2JJ1 - chains C and D of the 7 polymer chains in the assembly; structure by X-ray diffraction, 2.70 A resolution.

Chain C:
Protein: ATP synthase subunit alpha heart isoform
Source organism: Bos taurus
Notes: EC 3.6.1.34
UniProtKB: P19483 (ATPA_BOVIN); residues 2-510 here correspond to UniProt positions 45-553 (UniProt number = residue number + 43)
Amino-acid sequence (510 residues; row label = number of the first residue in the row):
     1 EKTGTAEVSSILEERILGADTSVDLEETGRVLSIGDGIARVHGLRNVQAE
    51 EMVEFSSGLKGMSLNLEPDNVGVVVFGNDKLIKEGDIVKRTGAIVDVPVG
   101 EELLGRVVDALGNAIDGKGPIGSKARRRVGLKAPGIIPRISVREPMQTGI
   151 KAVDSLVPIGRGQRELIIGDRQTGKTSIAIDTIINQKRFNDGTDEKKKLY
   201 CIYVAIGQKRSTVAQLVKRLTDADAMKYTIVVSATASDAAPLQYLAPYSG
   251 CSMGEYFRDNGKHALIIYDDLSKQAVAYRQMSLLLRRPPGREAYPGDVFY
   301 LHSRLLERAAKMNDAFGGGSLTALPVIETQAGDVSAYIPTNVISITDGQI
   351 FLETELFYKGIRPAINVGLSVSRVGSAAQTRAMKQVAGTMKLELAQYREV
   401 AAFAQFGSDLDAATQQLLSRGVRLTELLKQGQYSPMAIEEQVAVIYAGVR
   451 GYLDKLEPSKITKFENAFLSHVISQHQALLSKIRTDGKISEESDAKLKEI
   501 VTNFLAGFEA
Disordered / not traced: 1-15
Metal / ion sites: Mg2+: Thr176 (together with AMP-PNP)
Small-molecule neighbours:
  - ADP (adenosine-5'-diphosphate): Val371, Ser372, Arg373
  - AMP-PNP (ANP; phosphoaminophosphonic acid-adenylate ester): Asp170, Arg171, Gln172, Thr173, Gly174, Lys175, Thr176, Ser177, Glu328, Phe357, Arg362, Pro363, Gln430, Gly431, Gln432, Tyr433
Swiss-Prot annotation at these positions:
  - binding site (ATP): Gln172, Gly174, Lys175, Thr176, Ser177, Gln430, Gln432
  - binding site (Mg(2+)): Thr176, Asp269
  - site: Ser370 (Required for activity)
  - modified residue: Ser10 (Phosphoserine), Ser22 (Phosphoserine), Ser33 (Phosphoserine), Ser63 (Phosphoserine), Lys80 (N6-acetyllysine), Lys83 (N6-acetyllysine), Lys89 (N6-acetyllysine), Thr91 (Phosphothreonine), Lys118 (N6-acetyllysine), Ser123 (Phosphoserine), Lys124 (N6-acetyllysine), Ser141 (Phosphoserine), Arg161 (Omega-N-methylarginine), Lys187 (N6-acetyllysine), Lys196 (N6-acetyllysine), Lys197 (N6-acetyllysine), Lys218 (N6-acetyllysine), Lys262 (N6-acetyllysine), Lys384 (N6-acetyllysine), Lys391 (N6-acetyllysine) and 5 more in UniProt
  - glycosylation: Ser33 (O-linked (GlcNAc) serine)

Chain D:
Protein: ATP synthase subunit beta
Source organism: Bos taurus
Notes: EC 3.6.1.34
UniProtKB: P00829 (ATPB_BOVIN); residues -3 to 478 here correspond to UniProt positions 47-528 (UniProt number = residue number + 50)
Amino-acid sequence (482 residues; row label = number of the first residue in the row; numbers below 1 keep their minus sign (Ala-3 is residue -3)):
    -3 AAQASPSPKAGATTGRIVAVIGAVVDVQFDEGLPPILNALEVQGRETRLV
    47 LEVAQHLGESTVRTIAMDGTEGLVRGQKVLDSGAPIRIPVGPETLGRIMN
    97 VIGEPIDERGPIKTKQFAAIHAEAPEFVEMSVEQEILVTGIKVVDLLAPY
   147 AKGGKIGLFGGAGVGKTVLIMELINNVAKAHGGYSVFAGVGERTREGNDL
   197 YHEMIESGVINLKDATSKVALVYGQMNEPPGARARVALTGLTVAEYFRDQ
   247 EGQDVLLFIDNIFRFTQAGSEVSALLGRIPSAVGYQPTLATDMGTMQERI
   297 TTTKKGSITSVQAIYVPADDLTDPAPATTFAHLDATTVLSRAIAELGIYP
   347 AVDPLDSTSRIMDPNIVGSEHYDVARGVQKILQDYKSLQDIIAILGMDEL
   397 SEEDKLTVSRARKIQRFLSQPFQVAEVFTGHLGKLVPLKETIKGFQQILA
   447 GEYDHLPEQAFYMVGPIEEAVAKADKLAEEHS
Disordered / not traced: -3 to 8, 476-478
Metal / ion sites: Mg2+: Thr163 (together with ADP)
Small-molecule neighbours: ADP (adenosine-5'-diphosphate): Gly157, Ala158, Gly159, Val160, Gly161, Lys162, Thr163, Val164, Arg189, Tyr345, Pro346, Phe418, Ala421, Phe424, Thr425
Swiss-Prot annotation at these positions:
  - binding site (ADP): Gly159, Val160, Gly161, Lys162, Thr163, Val164
  - binding site (ATP): Gly159, Gly161, Lys162, Thr163, Val164, Arg189
  - binding site (phosphate): Gly159, Val160, Gly161, Lys162, Thr163
  - binding site (Mg(2+)): Thr163, Glu188
  - modified residue: Lys74 (N6-acetyllysine), Lys111 (N6-acetyllysine), Lys148 (N6-acetyllysine), Lys209 (N6-acetyllysine), Lys214 (N6-acetyllysine), Thr262 (Phosphothreonine), Ser365 (Phosphoserine), Lys376 (N6-acetyllysine), Ser383 (Phosphoserine), Lys430 (N6-acetyllysine), Lys435 (N6-acetyllysine), Lys472 (N6-acetyllysine)
  - glycosylation: Ser56 (O-linked (GlcNAc) serine)

Interface between chain C and chain D:
Residue-residue contacts (131):
  Gly43(C) - Arg71(D)  hydrogen bond (backbone-side chain)
  Leu44(C) - Arg71(D)  hydrogen bond (backbone-side chain)
  Arg45(C) - Val70(D)
  Arg45(C) - Arg71(D)
  Asn46(C) - Val70(D)
  Val47(C) - Leu69(D)
  Val47(C) - Val70(D)
  Val47(C) - Arg71(D)
  Gln48(C) - Gly68(D)  hydrogen bond (side chain-backbone)
  Gln48(C) - Leu69(D)
  Gln48(C) - Val70(D)
  Ala49(C) - Val16(D)  hydrophobic
  Ala49(C) - Thr66(D)
  Ala49(C) - Glu67(D)
  Ala49(C) - Gly68(D)  hydrogen bond (backbone-backbone)
  Ala49(C) - Leu69(D)  hydrogen bond (backbone-backbone)
  Glu50(C) - Glu67(D)  hydrogen bond (side chain-backbone)
  Leu64(C) - Val16(D)
  Asn65(C) - Val16(D)
  Asn65(C) - Ile17(D)
  Leu66(C) - Ala15(D)
  Leu66(C) - Val16(D)  hydrogen bond (backbone-backbone)
  Leu66(C) - Leu69(D)
  Leu66(C) - Arg71(D)
  Glu67(C) - Val14(D)
  Glu67(C) - Arg71(D)  hydrogen bond (backbone-side chain)
  Pro68(C) - Val14(D)
  Asn70(C) - Arg71(D)  hydrogen bond (backbone-side chain)
  Val71(C) - Arg71(D)
  Ile94(C) - Gly68(D)
  Lys132(C) - Asp64(D)  salt bridge
  Lys132(C) - Asn223(D)
  Lys132(C) - Glu224(D)  salt bridge
  Ala133(C) - Asn223(D)  hydrogen bond (backbone-side chain)
  Pro134(C) - Thr190(D)
  Gly135(C) - Thr190(D)
  Ile136(C) - Thr190(D)
  Ile136(C) - Gly193(D)
  Ile136(C) - Asn194(D)
  Ile136(C) - Tyr219(D)  hydrophobic
  Ile137(C) - Ile102(D)
  Ile137(C) - Asp103(D)
  Ile137(C) - Glu104(D)
  Ile137(C) - Tyr197(D)  hydrophobic
  Arg139(C) - Thr190(D)
  Arg139(C) - Arg191(D)
  Arg139(C) - Asn194(D)
  Ile140(C) - Asn194(D)
  Ser141(C) - Asn194(D)
  Ser141(C) - Asp195(D)  hydrogen bond
  Arg164(C) - Arg189(D)
  Arg287(C) - Ile17(D)
  Pro288(C) - Ala270(D)  hydrophobic
  Arg291(C) - Val279(D)
  Arg291(C) - Asp319(D)  salt bridge
  Gly296(C) - Glu267(D)
  Asp297(C) - Glu267(D)
  Phe299(C) - Met222(D)  hydrophobic
  Phe299(C) - Arg260(D)
  Phe299(C) - Gln263(D)
  Phe299(C) - Glu267(D)
  Tyr300(C) - Met222(D)
  Tyr300(C) - Glu224(D)
  Tyr300(C) - Pro225(D)
  Tyr300(C) - Arg229(D)
  Tyr300(C) - Glu267(D)
  Ser303(C) - Met222(D)  hydrogen bond (side chain-backbone)
  Arg304(C) - Met222(D)
  Glu307(C) - Glu188(D)
  Glu307(C) - Arg189(D)
  Glu307(C) - Thr190(D)  hydrogen bond
  Glu307(C) - Met222(D)
  Glu307(C) - Asn223(D)
  Ser335(C) - Ala314(D)
  Ser335(C) - Asp315(D)  hydrogen bond
  Ala336(C) - Ala314(D)
  Tyr337(C) - Ala314(D)
  Thr340(C) - Ala158(D)
  Thr340(C) - Tyr311(D)  hydrogen bond (backbone-side chain)
  Thr340(C) - Ala314(D)  hydrogen bond (side chain-backbone)
  Asn341(C) - Tyr311(D)
  Ile343(C) - Ala158(D)  hydrophobic
  Ile343(C) - Arg189(D)  hydrogen bond (backbone-side chain)
  Ser344(C) - Arg189(D)  hydrogen bond (backbone-side chain)
  Ser344(C) - Met222(D)
  Ser344(C) - Arg260(D)  hydrogen bond
  Ile345(C) - Arg189(D)  hydrogen bond (backbone-side chain)
  Ile345(C) - Met222(D)  hydrophobic
  Thr346(C) - Arg189(D)  hydrogen bond (backbone-side chain)
  Asp347(C) - Arg189(D)  salt bridge
  Asp347(C) - Arg191(D)  salt bridge
  Gly368(C) - Glu341(D)
  Leu369(C) - Arg337(D)
  Leu369(C) - Glu341(D)
  Ser372(C) - Phe424(D)
  Arg373(C) - Ala158(D)
  Arg373(C) - Gly159(D)
  Arg373(C) - Arg189(D)
  Arg373(C) - Phe424(D)
  Val374(C) - Phe424(D)
  Gly375(C) - Val423(D)
  Gly375(C) - Phe424(D)
  Ser376(C) - Val423(D)  hydrogen bond (backbone-backbone)
  Gly388(C) - Thr425(D)
  Gly388(C) - Gly426(D)  hydrogen bond (backbone-backbone)
  Thr389(C) - Thr425(D)
  Thr389(C) - His427(D)
  Leu392(C) - Tyr345(D)  hydrophobic
  Leu392(C) - Thr425(D)
  Leu392(C) - Tyr458(D)
  Leu392(C) - Met459(D)  hydrophobic
  Ala395(C) - Glu341(D)
  Ala395(C) - Leu342(D)
  Ala395(C) - Gly343(D)
  Gln396(C) - Leu342(D)  hydrogen bond (side chain-backbone)
  Gln396(C) - Ile344(D)
  Gln396(C) - Arg412(D)  hydrogen bond
  Gln396(C) - Gln455(D)  hydrogen bond
  Gln396(C) - Tyr458(D)
  Glu399(C) - Leu342(D)
  Glu399(C) - Arg408(D)  salt bridge
  Glu399(C) - Arg412(D)  salt bridge
  Phe403(C) - Tyr381(D)
  Phe403(C) - Arg408(D)
  Phe406(C) - Ile388(D)
  Phe406(C) - Ala389(D)  hydrophobic
  Phe406(C) - Met393(D)  hydrophobic
  Ser408(C) - Asp394(D)  hydrogen bond
  Asp411(C) - Pro453(D)
  Ala413(C) - Pro453(D)  hydrophobic
  Leu417(C) - Gln455(D)
Other interface residues (no listed pair), chain C (70 interface residues in all): Val142, Asn366, Val371, Ala377, Val400
Other interface residues (no listed pair), chain D (72 interface residues in all): Gly18, Ile94, Gln221, Pro226, Ser266, Leu271, Gly280, Pro313, Gly392, Val404, Glu454

In short:
The interface between chain C and chain D involves 70 residues on one side and 72 on the other, with 27
hydrogen bonds and 7 salt bridges. Polar contacts include Lys132(C)-Asp64(D), Lys132(C)-Glu224(D) and
Arg291(C)-Asp319(D). ADP is bound between chain C and chain D.
Here chain C is ATP synthase subunit alpha heart isoform and chain D is ATP synthase subunit beta, both from
Bos taurus. Entry 2JJ1 (The Structure of F1-ATPase inhibited by piceatannol) was determined by X-ray
diffraction together with 2JIZ and 2JJ2 from the same study.
